PDB entry 8ANO | X-ray diffraction, 1.29 A resolution | chains A and B of the 7 polymer chains in the assembly

Chain A (and B):
Protein: Fucose-binding lectin PA-IIL
From: Pseudomonas aeruginosa PAO1
Notes: chain B of this document is another copy of the same molecule, construct and numbering; everything in this record applies to it too
Reference sequence: Q9HYN5 (Q9HYN5_PSEAE); residues 1-114 here correspond to UniProt positions 2-115 (UniProt number = residue number + 1)
Chain sequence (114 residues; row label = number of the first residue in the row):
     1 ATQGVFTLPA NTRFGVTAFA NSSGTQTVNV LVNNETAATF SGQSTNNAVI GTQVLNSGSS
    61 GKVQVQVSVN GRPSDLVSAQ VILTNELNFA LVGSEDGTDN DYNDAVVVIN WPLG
Metal / ion sites: Ca2+ site 1: Asn-21, Asp-101, Asn-103, Asp-104 (together with ZDC) (shared with Gly-114(B) of chain B); Ca2+ site 2: Glu-95, Asp-99, Asp-101, Asp-104 (together with ZDC); Ca2+ site 3: Gly-114 (together with ZDC) (shared with Asn-21(B), Asp-101(B), Asn-103(B), Asp-104(B) of chain B)
Residues lining bound ligands: ZDC (3,7-anhydro-2,8-dideoxy-L-glycero-D-gluco-octonic acid): Asn-21, Ser-22, Ser-23, Thr-45, Glu-95, Asp-96, Gly-97, Asp-99, Asp-101, Asn-103, Asp-104

How chain A and chain B interact:
Contacting residue pairs (51):
  Arg-13(A) with Thr-45(B); Asn-46(B), hydrogen bond
  Gly-15(A) with Asn-47(B)
  Thr-17(A) with Phe-19(B)
  Phe-19(A) with Thr-17(B)
  Asn-21(A) with Leu-113(B); Gly-114(B), hydrogen bond (side chain-backbone)
  Thr-45(A) with Gly-114(B)
  Asn-46(A) with Arg-13(B), hydrogen bond; Val-54(B)
  Asn-47(A) with Gly-15(B); Asn-110(B), hydrogen bond; Leu-113(B)
  Val-54(A) with Asn-46(B)
  Val-77(A) with Leu-83(B), hydrophobic; Thr-84(B)
  Ser-78(A) with Leu-83(B)
  Ala-79(A) with Leu-83(B), hydrophobic
  Val-81(A) with Val-81(B), hydrophobic
  Leu-83(A) with Val-77(B), hydrophobic; Ser-78(B); Ala-79(B), hydrophobic
  Thr-84(A) with Val-77(B); Tyr-102(B)
  Glu-86(A) with Asn-100(B)
  Leu-87(A) with Gly-93(B); Tyr-102(B)
  Phe-89(A) with Leu-91(B), hydrophobic; Val-106(B), hydrophobic; Val-108(B), hydrophobic
  Leu-91(A) with Phe-89(B), hydrophobic; Leu-91(B), hydrophobic
  Gly-93(A) with Leu-87(B)
  Asn-100(A) with Glu-86(B)
  Asp-101(A) with Gly-114(B)
  Tyr-102(A) with Thr-84(B); Leu-87(B)
  Asn-103(A) with Pro-112(B), hydrogen bond (side chain-backbone); Leu-113(B); Gly-114(B), hydrogen bond (side chain-backbone)
  Val-106(A) with Phe-89(B), hydrophobic
  Val-108(A) with Phe-89(B), hydrophobic
  Asn-110(A) with Asn-47(B), hydrogen bond
  Pro-112(A) with Asn-103(B), hydrogen bond (backbone-side chain)
  Leu-113(A) with Asn-21(B); Asn-47(B); Asn-103(B)
  Gly-114(A) with Asn-21(B), hydrogen bond (backbone-side chain); Thr-45(B); Asp-101(B); Asn-103(B), hydrogen bond (backbone-side chain)
Other interface residues (no listed pair), chain A (34 interface residues in all): Ser-22, Val-49, Thr-52, Val-92
Other interface residues (no listed pair), chain B (34 interface residues in all): Ser-22, Val-49, Thr-52, Val-92

In short:
Chain A and chain B each contribute 34 residues to their interface, with 10 hydrogen bonds. Polar contacts
include Arg-13(A)/Asn-46(B), Asn-21(A)/Gly-114(B) and Asn-47(A)/Asn-110(B). Bound to chain A: compound ZDC.
The Ca2+ site 1 is built by Asn-21(A), Asp-101(A), Asn-103(A) and Asp-104(A).
Chain A and chain B are both Fucose-binding lectin PA-IIL (Pseudomonas aeruginosa PAO1); the structure,
Fucosylated mixed-chirality linear peptide FHP8 bound to the fucose binding lectin LecB PA-IIL from
Pseudomonas aeruginosa ..., was determined by X-ray diffraction (same publication as 8AN9, 8ANR and 8AOO).
